PDB entry 3ZYJ | X-ray diffraction, 3.25 A resolution | chains A and B

== Chain A ==
Molecule: Leucine-rich repeat-containing protein 4C
Source organism: Homo sapiens
Notes: fragment: lrr and ig domains, 44-444
Reference sequence: Q9HCJ2 (LRC4C_HUMAN); numbering as in UniProt (aligned over 44-444)
Chain sequence (440 residues; numbered 13 to 452; the number before each row is that of its first residue):
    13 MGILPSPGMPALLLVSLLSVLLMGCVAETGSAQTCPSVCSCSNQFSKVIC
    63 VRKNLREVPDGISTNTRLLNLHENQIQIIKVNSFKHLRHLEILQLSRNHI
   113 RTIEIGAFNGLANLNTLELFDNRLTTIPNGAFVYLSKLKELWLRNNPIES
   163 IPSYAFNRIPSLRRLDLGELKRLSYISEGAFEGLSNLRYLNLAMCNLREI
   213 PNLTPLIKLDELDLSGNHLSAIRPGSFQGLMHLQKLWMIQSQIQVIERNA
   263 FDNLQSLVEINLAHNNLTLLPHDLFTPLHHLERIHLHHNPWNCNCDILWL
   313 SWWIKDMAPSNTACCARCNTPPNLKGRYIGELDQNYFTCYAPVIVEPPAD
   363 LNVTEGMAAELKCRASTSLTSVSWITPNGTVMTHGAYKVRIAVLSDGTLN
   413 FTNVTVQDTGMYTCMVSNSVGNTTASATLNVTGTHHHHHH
Not modelled in the structure: 13-44, 343-346, 445-452
Sequence notes: expression tag (13-43, 445-452)
Ligand contacts: N-acetylglucosamine (NAG; 2-acetamido-2-deoxy-beta-D-glucopyranose): Gln-256, Asn-278, Thr-280
Reported in the primary citation:
  - mutagenesis - A205T: abolished binding to Netrin-G1 (chain B)

== Chain B ==
Molecule: Netrin-G1
Source organism: Homo sapiens
Notes: fragment: lam and egf1 domains, 365-783
Reference sequence: Q9Y2I2 (NTNG1_HUMAN); the author numbering skips numbers that UniProt does not, so the offset changes along the chain: 1-114 = UniProt 365-478; 125-429 = UniProt 479-783
Chain sequence (426 residues; each row starts with the number of its first residue; note: 10 numbers in that range are skipped by the numbering (no residue carries them; nothing is unmodelled there)):
     1 MYLSRFLSIHALWVTVSSVMQPYPLVWGHYDLCKTQIYTEEGKVWDYMAC
    51 QPESTDMTKYLKVKLDPPDITCGDPPETFCAMGNPYMCNNECDASTPELA
   101 HPPELMFDFEGRHP
   125 STFWQSATWKEYPKPLQVNITLSWSKTIELTDNIVITFESGRPDQMILEK
   175 SLDYGRTWQPYQYYATDCLDAFHMDPKSVKDLSQHTVLEIICTEEYSTGY
   225 TTNSKIIHFEIKDRFAFFAGPRLRNMASLYGQLDTTKKLRDFFTVTDLRI
   275 RLLRPAVGEIFVDELHLARYFYAISDIKVRGRCKCNLHATVCVYDNSKLT
   325 CECEHNTTGPDCGKCKKNYQGRPWSPGSYLPIPKGAANACIPSISSIGTN
   375 VCDNELLHCQNGGTCHNNVRCLCPAAYTGILCEKLRCEEAGSCGSDSGQG
   425 APPHGTHHHHHH
Not modelled in the structure: 1-29, 111-114, 370-436
Sequence notes: expression tag (430-436); engineered mutation Ala-360 (Thr714 in Q9Y2I2), Ala-363 (Thr717 in Q9Y2I2)
Ion coordination: Ca2+: Leu-105, Glu-110, Thr-126, Ser-299
Ligand contacts:
  - N-acetylglucosamine (NAG; 2-acetamido-2-deoxy-beta-D-glucopyranose), molecule 1: Trp-45, Tyr-47, Glu-328, His-329, Asn-330, Tyr-343
  - N-acetylglucosamine (NAG), molecule 2: Asp-66, Pro-67, Gln-141, Asn-143, Arg-273, Arg-275
Reported in the primary citation:
  - mutagenesis - T360A/T363A: unchanged binding to Leucine-rich repeat-containing protein 4C (chain A)

== How chain A and chain B interact ==
Pairs across the interface (36):
  Ser-52(A) / Glu-98(B)
  Lys-59(A) / Glu-91(B)  salt bridge
  Ile-61(A) / Leu-99(B)  hydrophobic
  Val-63(A) / Glu-98(B)
  Ile-104(A) / Asn-89(B)
  Arg-109(A) / Glu-163(B)  salt bridge
  Thr-128(A) / Asn-89(B)
  Glu-130(A) / Asn-89(B)
  Phe-132(A) / Met-87(B)  hydrophobic
  Trp-154(A) / Asn-84(B)
  Trp-154(A) / Met-87(B)
  Arg-156(A) / Gly-83(B)
  Arg-176(A) / Tyr-86(B)
  Asp-178(A) / Asn-84(B)
  Tyr-201(A) / Asn-84(B)  hydrogen bond
  Tyr-201(A) / Tyr-86(B)  hydrophobic
  Met-206(A) / Tyr-224(B)  hydrophobic
  Glu-223(A) / Tyr-86(B)  hydrogen bond
  Ser-227(A) / Tyr-224(B)
  Ile-251(A) / Tyr-224(B)
  Gln-252(A) / Thr-222(B)
  Gln-252(A) / Tyr-224(B)
  Gln-252(A) / Thr-225(B)
  Asn-273(A) / Glu-283(B)
  His-276(A) / Thr-222(B)
  Arg-295(A) / Phe-285(B)
  His-297(A) / Glu-283(B)
  His-300(A) / Thr-190(B)  hydrogen bond (side chain-backbone)
  His-300(A) / Glu-218(B)  salt bridge
  Thr-324(A) / Ile-284(B)
  Ala-325(A) / Ile-284(B)
  Cys-327(A) / Asp-191(B)
  Cys-327(A) / Ile-284(B)  hydrophobic
  Arg-329(A) / Asp-191(B)  salt bridge
  Arg-329(A) / Leu-193(B)
  Arg-329(A) / Asp-194(B)
Interface residues without a listed pair, chain A (35 interface residues in all): Gln-106, Glu-152, Asn-203, Asp-225, Gly-228, Trp-249, Gly-338
Interface residues without a listed pair, chain B (22 interface residues in all): Pro-85, Ser-221
From the paper, about this interface:
  - interface residues, chain B: Ala-81(B), Thr-222(B)

== In short ==
35 residues of chain A and 22 residues of chain B are in contact; the contacts include 3 hydrogen bonds and 4
salt bridges. Polar contacts include Lys-59(A)/Glu-91(B), Arg-109(A)/Glu-163(B) and His-300(A)/Glu-218(B).
Ligands of chain A: N-acetylglucosamine. The paper reports that A205T of chain A abolishes binding to
Netrin-G1 (chain B); interface residues Ala-81(B) and Thr-222(B).
Chain A is Leucine-rich repeat-containing protein 4C and chain B is Netrin-G1, both from Homo sapiens; the
structure, NetrinG1 in complex with NGL1, was determined by X-ray diffraction together with 3ZYI, 3ZYN and
3ZYO from the same study.
